6V8U - chains A and D of the 3 polymer chains in the assembly; structure by X-ray diffraction, 2.10 A resolution.

Chain A:
Name: Transcriptional regulator Kaiso
From: Homo sapiens
UniProtKB: Q86T24 (KAISO_HUMAN); residues 471-604 here = UniProt positions 471-604
Sequence (134 residues; numbered 471 to 604; the number before each row is that of its first residue):
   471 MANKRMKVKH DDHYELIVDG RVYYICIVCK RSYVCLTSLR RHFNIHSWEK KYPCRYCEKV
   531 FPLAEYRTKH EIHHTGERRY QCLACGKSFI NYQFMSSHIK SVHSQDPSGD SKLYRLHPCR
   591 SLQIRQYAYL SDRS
Not modelled in the structure: 471-480, 601-604
Ion coordination: Zn2+ site 1: Cys-496, Cys-499, His-512, His-516; Zn2+ site 2: Cys-524, Cys-527, His-540, His-544; Zn2+ site 3: Cys-552, Cys-555, His-568, His-573
Swiss-Prot annotation at these positions:
  - zinc finger: Tyr-494 to His-516 (C2H2-type 1), Tyr-522 to His-544 (C2H2-type 2), Tyr-550 to His-573 (C2H2-type 3)
  - motif: Met-471 to His-480 (Nuclear localization signal)
  - cross-link (Glycyl lysine isopeptide (Lys-Gly)): Lys-474 (interchain with G-Cter in SUMO2), Lys-479 (interchain with G-Cter in SUMO2), Lys-539 (interchain with G-Cter in SUMO2), Lys-570 (interchain with G-Cter in SUMO2), Lys-582 (interchain with G-Cter in SUMO2)
  - mutagenesis: Cys-552 (C552R: Abrogates both sequence-specific and methylation-dependent DNA-binding)

Chain D:
Molecule: 18-nt DNA strand
Sequence (18 nucleotides; numbered 1 to 18; the number before each row is that of its first residue):
     1 TGCTTCGTGC CAATAACG

Chain A / chain D interface:
Pairs across the interface (31):
  Arg-501(A) / DT8(D)  phosphate contact
  Tyr-503(A) / DT8(D)  hydrogen bond to the phosphate
  Tyr-503(A) / DG9(D)  phosphate contact
  Val-504(A) / DG9(D)  hydrogen bond to the phosphate
  Cys-505(A) / DG9(D)  phosphate contact
  Ser-508(A) / DT8(D)  sugar contact
  Ser-508(A) / DG9(D)  hydrogen bond to the phosphate
  Arg-511(A) / DT8(D)  base contact
  Arg-511(A) / DG9(D)  hydrogen bond to the base
  Arg-511(A) / DC10(D)  base contact
  Ile-515(A) / DG7(D)  phosphate contact
  Leu-533(A) / DT8(D)  base contact
  Glu-535(A) / DG7(D)  base contact
  Glu-535(A) / DT8(D)  base contact
  Tyr-536(A) / DC6(D)  sugar contact
  Tyr-536(A) / DG7(D)  hydrogen bond to the phosphate
  Lys-539(A) / DC6(D)  base contact
  Lys-539(A) / DG7(D)  hydrogen bond to the base
  His-543(A) / DT5(D)  salt bridge to the phosphate
  Asn-561(A) / DT5(D)  base contact
  Gln-563(A) / DT5(D)  hydrogen bond to the base
  Gln-563(A) / DC6(D)  base contact
  Phe-564(A) / DT4(D)  phosphate contact
  Arg-595(A) / DA12(D)  base contact
  Arg-595(A) / DA13(D)  phosphate contact
  Arg-595(A) / DT14(D)  sugar contact
  Gln-596(A) / DA13(D)  sugar contact
  Gln-596(A) / DT14(D)  hydrogen bond to the phosphate
  Tyr-597(A) / DA12(D)  sugar contact
  Tyr-597(A) / DA13(D)  sugar contact
  Ala-598(A) / DA13(D)  hydrogen bond to the phosphate
Interface residues without a listed pair, chain A (24 interface residues in all): Ser-502, Thr-507, His-512, Phe-531, Ser-567
Interface residues without a listed pair, chain D (12 interface residues in all): DC3, DC11

Overview:
24 residues of chain A face 12 of chain D across their interface; the contacts include 9 hydrogen bonds and 1
salt bridge. Among the polar pairs are Arg-511(A)/DG9(D), Lys-539(A)/DG7(D) and Gln-563(A)/DT5(D). UniProt
lists one mutagenesis site on chain A.
Here chain A is Transcriptional regulator Kaiso (Homo sapiens) and chain D is an 18-nt DNA strand. Entry 6V8U
(Kaiso (ZBTB33) zinc finger DNA binding domain in complex with a modified Kaiso binding sequence (KBS)) was
determined by X-ray diffraction, deposited together with 6DF5, 6DF8, 6DF9, 6DFA, 6DFB and 6DFC.
